Entry 8VWI (electron microscopy, 4.71 A resolution (low resolution: residue-level contacts below are approximate; hydrogen-bond / salt-bridge calls are withheld)); this record covers chains X and Y of the 36 polymer chains in the assembly.

== Chain X (and Y) ==
Protein: Major capsid protein
From: Autographa californica multiple nucleopolyhedrovirus
Notes: chain Y of this document is another copy of the same molecule, construct and numbering; everything in this record applies to it too
UniProt: P17499 (MCP_NPVAC); residue numbers follow UniProt; this construct covers 1-347
Chain sequence (347 residues; row label = number of the first residue in the row):
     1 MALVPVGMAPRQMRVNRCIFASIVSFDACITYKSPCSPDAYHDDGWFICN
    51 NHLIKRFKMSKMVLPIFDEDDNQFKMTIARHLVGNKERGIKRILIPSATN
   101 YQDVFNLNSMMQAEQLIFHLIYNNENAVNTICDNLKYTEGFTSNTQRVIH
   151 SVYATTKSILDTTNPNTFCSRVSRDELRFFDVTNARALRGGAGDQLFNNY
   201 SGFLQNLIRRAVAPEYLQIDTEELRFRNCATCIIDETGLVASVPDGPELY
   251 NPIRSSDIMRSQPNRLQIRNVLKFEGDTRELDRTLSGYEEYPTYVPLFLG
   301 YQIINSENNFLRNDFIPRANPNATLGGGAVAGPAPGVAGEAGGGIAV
Unresolved in the structure: 1-14, 25-34, 254-264, 321-347 (chain Y: 1-14, 24-31, 259-261, 311-347)
Metal / ion sites: Zn2+: C18, C36, C49, H52

== Chain X / chain Y interface ==
Cross-chain cystine bridges: C229(X)-C229(Y)
Residue-residue contacts - 104 pairs, chain X then chain Y:
  D44(X) with Y288(Y)
  S60(X) with E289(Y)
  M62(X) with E289(Y); E290(Y)
  V63(X) with E289(Y); E290(Y); Y291(Y)
  L64(X) with E290(Y); Y291(Y); T293(Y)
  P65(X) with E290(Y); Y291(Y); T293(Y)
  D68(X) with P252(Y); K273(Y)
  E69(X) with I253(Y); R254(Y)
  D70(X) with K273(Y)
  D71(X) with R279(Y)
  N72(X) with K273(Y); F274(Y); R279(Y)
  Q73(X) with R279(Y)
  K75(X) with D282(Y); L285(Y); S286(Y); E290(Y)
  R80(X) with E289(Y)
  Y216(X) with P247(Y)
  I219(X) with F274(Y)
  L224(X) with Y250(Y)
  R225(X) with V243(Y); D245(Y); G246(Y); P247(Y); L249(Y); Y250(Y)
  F226(X) with L249(Y)
  R227(X) with R227(Y); L249(Y)
  N228(X) with C229(Y); A230(Y); V243(Y); P244(Y); L249(Y)
  C229(X) with N228(Y); C229(Y), disulfide
  V243(X) with N228(Y)
  D245(X) with R225(Y); N228(Y)
  G246(X) with R225(Y)
  P247(X) with Y216(Y); R225(Y)
  L249(X) with R225(Y); F226(Y); R227(Y); N228(Y)
  Y250(X) with F67(Y); D68(Y); L224(Y); R225(Y)
  L272(X) with D68(Y)
  K273(X) with E69(Y); D71(Y)
  F274(X) with D68(Y); Q73(Y); F74(Y)
  E275(X) with Q73(Y)
  D277(X) with Q73(Y)
  T278(X) with K75(Y)
  L281(X) with H42(Y); D43(Y); D44(Y)
  D282(X) with K75(Y)
  R283(X) with H42(Y)
  T284(X) with D39(Y); H42(Y)
  L285(X) with V63(Y); K75(Y)
  G287(X) with D39(Y)
  Y288(X) with D44(Y); W46(Y); K61(Y); M62(Y); V63(Y)
  E289(X) with M62(Y); V63(Y); R80(Y); R254(Y)
  E290(X) with V63(Y); P65(Y)
  Y291(X) with M62(Y); V63(Y); L64(Y); R80(Y); Y294(Y); V295(Y); P296(Y)
  P292(X) with P292(Y)
  T293(X) with I66(Y)
  Y294(X) with Y291(Y)
  P296(X) with Y291(Y)
  L311(X) with D277(Y)
  N313(X) with L281(Y)
Interface residues without a listed pair, chain X (59 interface residues in all): D39, H42, K61, E222, P244, E248, P252, R279, N308
Interface residues without a listed pair, chain Y (59 interface residues in all): N72, K86, E275, G276, T278

== Overview ==
Chain X and chain Y each contribute 59 residues to their interface; the contacts include 1 disulfide bond. The
Zn2+ site is built by C18(X), C36(X), C49(X) and H52(X).
Chain X and chain Y are both Major capsid protein (Autographa californica multiple nucleopolyhedrovirus); the
structure, The base complex of the AcMNPV baculovirus nucleocapsid (Class 1, localised reconstruction), was
determined by electron microscopy.
